PDB entry 1H5Z | X-ray diffraction, 2.05 A resolution | chain A

[Chain A]
Name: Cytochrome P450 51
From: Mycobacterium tuberculosis
Notes: EC 1.14.13.70
UniProtKB: P77901 (CP51_MYCTU); residue numbers follow UniProt; this construct covers 1-451
Chain sequence (455 residues; each row starts with the number of its first residue):
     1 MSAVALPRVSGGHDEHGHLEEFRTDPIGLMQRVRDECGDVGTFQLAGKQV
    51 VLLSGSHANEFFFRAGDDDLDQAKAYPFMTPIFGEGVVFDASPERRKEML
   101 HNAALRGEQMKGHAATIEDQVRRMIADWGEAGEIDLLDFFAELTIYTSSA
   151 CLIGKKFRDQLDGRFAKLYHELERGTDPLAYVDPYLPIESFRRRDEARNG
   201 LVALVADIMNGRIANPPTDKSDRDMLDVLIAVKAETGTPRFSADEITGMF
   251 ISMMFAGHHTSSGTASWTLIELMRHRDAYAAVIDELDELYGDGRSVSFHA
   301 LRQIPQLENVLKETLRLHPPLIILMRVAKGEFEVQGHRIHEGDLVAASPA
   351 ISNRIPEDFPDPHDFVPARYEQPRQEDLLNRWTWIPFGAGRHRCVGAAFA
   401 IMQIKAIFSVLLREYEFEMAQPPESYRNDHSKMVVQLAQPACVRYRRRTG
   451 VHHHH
Not modelled in the structure: 1, 91-100, 219-222, 451-455
Ion coordination: heme Fe near Cys394 (its only coordinating residue here); Fe2+ near Cys442 (its only coordinating residue here)
Ligand contacts: heme (HEM): Gln72, Tyr76, His101, Leu105, Leu152, Ala256, Gly257, Thr260, Ser261, Thr264, Leu315, Pro320, Leu321, Leu324, Met325, Arg326, Pro386, Phe387, Gly388, His392, Arg393, Cys394, Val395, Gly396, Phe399, Ala400
Reported in the primary citation:
  - conformationally variable residues (order/disorder transition): Ala91 to Leu100
  - mutagenesis - C151A, C151L, C151S: abolished expression

[Summary]
Bound to chain A: heme. From the paper: C151A, C151L and C151S abolish expression; conformational variability
at Ala91.
Chain A is Cytochrome P450 51 (Mycobacterium tuberculosis); the structure, Cytochrome P450 14 alpha-sterol
demethylase (CYP51) from mycobacterium tuberculosis in ferric low-spin state, was determined by X-ray
diffraction, deposited together with 1X8V.
